6PIB - chain A; structure by X-ray diffraction, 2.26 A resolution.

== Chain A ==
Molecule: UDP-2,3-diacylglucosamine hydrolase
Source organism: Klebsiella pneumoniae
Notes: EC 3.6.1.54
Reference sequence: A0A1S0WIC1 (A0A1S0WIC1_KLEPN); residues 2-240 here = UniProt positions 2-240
Sequence (260 residues; each row starts with the number of its first residue; numbering starts at 0):
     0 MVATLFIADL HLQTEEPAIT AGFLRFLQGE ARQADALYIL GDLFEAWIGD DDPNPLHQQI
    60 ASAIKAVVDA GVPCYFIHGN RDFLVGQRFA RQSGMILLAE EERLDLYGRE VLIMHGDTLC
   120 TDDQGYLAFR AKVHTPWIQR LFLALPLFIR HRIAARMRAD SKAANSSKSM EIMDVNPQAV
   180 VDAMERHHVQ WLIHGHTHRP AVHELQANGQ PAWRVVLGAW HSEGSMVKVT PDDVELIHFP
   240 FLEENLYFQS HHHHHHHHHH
Unresolved in the structure: 0, 242-244, 249-259
Differences from the reference sequence: insertion (1); expression tag (241-259)
Metal / ion sites: Mn2+ site 1: Asp8, His10, Asp41, His197; Mn2+ site 2: Asp41, Asn79, His114, His195
Residues lining bound ligands: OKV (1-[5-({4-[3-(trifluoromethyl)phenyl]piperazin-1-yl}sulfonyl)-2,3-dihydro-1H-indol-1-yl]ethan-1-one): Glu44, Ala45, Trp46, Ile47, Asn79, Arg80, Phe82, Leu83, Tyr125, Phe128, Val132, Ile137, Gln138, Phe141, Ile152, Ala153, Met156, Arg157, Ser160
From the paper describing this entry:
  - binding site for OKV: Trp46, Asn79, Arg80, Phe82, Leu83, Tyr125, Phe128, Ile137, Phe141, Ile152, Ala153, Met156, Arg157

== Summary ==
Chain A binds compound OKV. Asp8, His10, Asp41 and His197 form the Mn2+ site 1. Asp41, Asn79, His114 and
His195 coordinate Mn2+ site 2. From the paper: a binding site for OKV at Trp46, Asn79 and Arg80 among others.
Chain A is UDP-2,3-diacylglucosamine hydrolase (Klebsiella pneumoniae); the structure, Structure of the
Klebsiella pneumoniae LpxH-AZ1 complex, was determined by X-ray diffraction (same publication as 6PH9 and
6PJ3).
